Entry 6OOC (X-ray diffraction, 2.60 A resolution); this record covers chains A and B of the 3 polymer chains in the assembly.

== Chain A (and B) ==
Molecule: Dirigent protein
Source organism: Glycyrrhiza echinata
Notes: chain B of this document is another copy of the same molecule, construct and numbering; everything in this record applies to it too
UniProtKB: A0A1V1FH01 (A0A1V1FH01_GLYEC); numbering as in UniProt (aligned over 1-188)
Sequence (220 residues; row label = number of the first residue in the row):
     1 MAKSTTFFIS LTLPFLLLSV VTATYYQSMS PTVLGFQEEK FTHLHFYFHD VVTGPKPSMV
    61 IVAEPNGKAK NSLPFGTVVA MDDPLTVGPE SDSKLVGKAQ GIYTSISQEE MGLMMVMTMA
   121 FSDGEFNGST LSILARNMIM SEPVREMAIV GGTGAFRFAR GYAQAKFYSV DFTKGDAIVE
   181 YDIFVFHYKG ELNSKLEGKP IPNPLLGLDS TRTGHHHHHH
Disordered / not traced: 1-22, 66-71, 190-220 (chain B: 1-25, 30-37, 194-198, 213-220)
Sequence notes: expression tag (189-220)
UniProt features mapped onto this chain:
  - glycosylation: Asn-127 (N-linked (GlcNAc...) asparagine)
Reported in the primary citation:
  - contacts within the chain: Asp-50/Tyr-103, His-49/Thr-86
  - catalytic residues: Asp-50, Asp-83, Tyr-103, Asn-137, Arg-145, Tyr-181 (proposed by the authors, not directly observed)
  - mutagenesis - D50A, D83A, Y103F, Y181F: decreased catalytic activity on cis-DMI (3R,4R)
  - mutagenesis - D50A, D83A, Y103F, Y181F: decreased catalytic activity on trans-DMI (3S,4R)

== How chain A and chain B interact ==
Residue-residue contacts (75; chain A residue first):
  Val-33(A) with Arg-160(B)
  Leu-34(A) with Arg-160(B)
  Lys-40(A) with Met-29(B)
  Phe-41(A) with Met-29(B); Leu-192(B), hydrophobic
  Thr-42(A) with Ser-28(B); Met-29(B)
  His-43(A) with Tyr-26(B); Gln-27(B); Ser-28(B), hydrogen bond (backbone-backbone); Lys-199(B)
  Leu-44(A) with Tyr-26(B); Gln-27(B)
  His-45(A) with Tyr-26(B), hydrogen bond (backbone-backbone); Ile-201(B)
  Tyr-47(A) with Ile-201(B)
  Ala-63(A) with Val-62(B), hydrophobic
  Pro-65(A) with Ile-61(B)
  Phe-75(A) with Ser-58(B); Met-59(B); Val-60(B), hydrophobic; Ala-80(B); Met-81(B); Asp-82(B)
  Gly-76(A) with Val-62(B); Ala-80(B)
  Val-78(A) with Val-62(B), hydrophobic
  Val-96(A) with Tyr-26(B), hydrophobic
  Thr-104(A) with Ile-102(B)
  Ile-106(A) with Met-81(B); Asp-82(B); Gln-100(B); Gly-101(B)
  Ser-107(A) with Asp-82(B); Gln-100(B)
  Gln-108(A) with Pro-57(B), hydrogen bond (side chain-backbone); Ser-58(B); Asp-82(B), hydrogen bond (backbone-side chain)
  Glu-109(A) with Asp-82(B); Lys-98(B), salt bridge
  Met-114(A) with Gly-101(B); Ile-102(B); Val-116(B)
  Val-116(A) with Val-116(B), hydrophobic
  Asp-123(A) with Tyr-26(B), hydrogen bond (backbone-side chain)
  Glu-125(A) with Gln-27(B); Met-29(B)
  Phe-126(A) with Gln-27(B)
  Leu-134(A) with Ser-132(B), hydrogen bond (backbone-side chain); Ile-133(B)
  Arg-136(A) with Gln-100(B), hydrogen bond; Thr-118(B); Ala-120(B)
  Pro-143(A) with Leu-206(B)
  Glu-146(A) with Thr-153(B); Gly-154(B), hydrogen bond (side chain-backbone); Arg-157(B), salt bridge
  Ala-148(A) with Gly-152(B); Thr-153(B)
  Val-150(A) with Val-150(B), hydrophobic
  Arg-160(A) with Phe-158(B)
  Gly-161(A) with Phe-158(B)
  Tyr-162(A) with Arg-157(B), hydrogen bond; Leu-192(B)
  Gln-164(A) with Glu-191(B)
  Lys-166(A) with Asn-203(B); Leu-206(B); Ser-210(B)
  Phe-167(A) with Asn-203(B), hydrogen bond (backbone-side chain); Leu-205(B), hydrophobic
  Tyr-168(A) with Asn-203(B); Pro-204(B)
  Glu-180(A) with Asn-203(B), hydrogen bond
  Phe-184(A) with Leu-192(B), hydrophobic
  Phe-186(A) with Phe-158(B), hydrophobic
Also at the interface, not in a pair above, chain A (47 interface residues in all): Val-87, Phe-121, Ala-135, Met-147, Ser-169, Val-170
Also at the interface, not in a pair above, chain B (44 interface residues in all): Met-117, Leu-134, Gly-151, Tyr-188, Pro-202, Asp-209

== Overview ==
47 residues of chain A and 44 residues of chain B are in contact, with 11 hydrogen bonds and 2 salt bridges.
Among the polar pairs are Glu-109(A)/Lys-98(B), Glu-146(A)/Arg-157(B) and Gln-108(A)/Pro-57(B). From the
paper: catalytic residues Asp-50(A), Asp-83(A) and Tyr-103(A) among others; D50A, D83A and Y103F of chain A,
among others, reduce catalytic activity on cis-DMI (3R,4R).
Both chains are Dirigent protein (Glycyrrhiza echinata). Entry 6OOC (Structure of the pterocarpan synthase
dirigent protein GePTS1) was determined by X-ray diffraction (same publication as 6OOD).
